Entry 2WL5 (X-ray diffraction, 1.80 A resolution); this record covers chains C and D of the 4 polymer chains in the assembly.

# Chain C (and D)
Molecule: Acetyl-CoA acetyltransferase
From: Zoogloea ramigera
Notes: EC 2.3.1.9; chain D of this document is another copy of the same molecule, construct and numbering; everything in this record applies to it too
Reference sequence: P07097 (THIL_ZOORA); the construct has insertions or renumbered stretches relative to UniProt, so the offset changes along the chain: 1-10 = UniProt 2-11; 12-392 = UniProt 12-392
Sequence (392 residues; each row starts with the number of its first residue):
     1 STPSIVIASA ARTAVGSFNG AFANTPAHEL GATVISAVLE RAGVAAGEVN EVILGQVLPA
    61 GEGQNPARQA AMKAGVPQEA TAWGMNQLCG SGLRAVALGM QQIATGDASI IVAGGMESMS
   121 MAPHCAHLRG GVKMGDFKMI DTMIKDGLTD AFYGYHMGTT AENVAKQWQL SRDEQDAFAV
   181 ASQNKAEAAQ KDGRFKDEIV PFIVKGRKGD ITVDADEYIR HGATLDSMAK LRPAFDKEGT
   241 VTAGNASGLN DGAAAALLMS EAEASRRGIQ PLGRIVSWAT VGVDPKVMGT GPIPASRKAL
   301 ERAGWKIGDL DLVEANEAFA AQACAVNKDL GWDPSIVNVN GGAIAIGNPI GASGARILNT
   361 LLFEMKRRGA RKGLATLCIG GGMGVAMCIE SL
Disordered / not traced: 1-3
Construct notes: engineered mutation N348 (His in P07097)
Ligand contacts:
  - D-mannose (DNO), molecule 1: M72, G75, V76, P77, Q78
  - D-mannose (DNO), molecule 2: M134, G135, D136
  - D-mannose (DNO), molecule 3: E301, R302, A303, G304
UniProt features mapped onto this chain:
  - active site: C89 (Acyl-thioester intermediate), C378 (Proton acceptor)

# Chain C / chain D interface
Residue-residue contacts (128):
  F18(C) with R129(D)
  N19(C) with R129(D)
  E51(C) with R94(D), salt bridge; T280(D)
  P59(C) with D146(D)
  A60(C) with A60(D), hydrophobic; D146(D)
  G61(C) with K145(D); D146(D), hydrogen bond (backbone-side chain)
  E62(C) with D146(D), hydrogen bond (backbone-side chain)
  G63(C) with K145(D); D146(D), hydrogen bond (backbone-side chain)
  Q64(C) with L88(D); K145(D), hydrogen bond (backbone-backbone); D146(D); G147(D), hydrogen bond (side chain-backbone); L148(D); T149(D); D150(D); M157(D); G381(D)
  N65(C) with N86(D)
  R68(C) with F152(D); G381(D), hydrogen bond (side chain-backbone); G382(D), hydrogen bond (side chain-backbone)
  Q69(C) with A151(D)
  M72(C) with F152(D), hydrophobic; P285(D), hydrophobic
  Q78(C) with G282(D); V283(D); D284(D), hydrogen bond (side chain-backbone); P285(D)
  E79(C) with V281(D); G282(D), hydrogen bond (backbone-backbone)
  A80(C) with G282(D)
  T81(C) with T280(D); V281(D); M383(D)
  A82(C) with M383(D), hydrogen bond (backbone-side chain)
  W83(C) with M85(D), hydrophobic; N86(D); R94(D)
  G84(C) with M85(D); N86(D), hydrogen bond (backbone-backbone)
  M85(C) with W83(D), hydrophobic; G84(D); M85(D), hydrophobic
  N86(C) with N65(D); W83(D); G84(D), hydrogen bond (backbone-backbone)
  Q87(C) with A82(D)
  L88(C) with Q64(D)
  R94(C) with E51(D), salt bridge; W83(D); Q102(D), hydrogen bond
  L98(C) with W83(D), hydrophobic
  Q101(C) with Q102(D), hydrogen bond; T105(D), hydrogen bond; D107(D), hydrogen bond
  Q102(C) with R94(D), hydrogen bond; Q101(D), hydrogen bond; W278(D)
  T105(C) with Q101(D), hydrogen bond; T105(D)
  D107(C) with Q101(D), hydrogen bond; W278(D), hydrogen bond; R302(D), hydrogen bond (backbone-side chain)
  M119(C) with R129(D), hydrogen bond (backbone-side chain)
  S120(C) with H127(D), hydrogen bond (backbone-side chain); R129(D), hydrogen bond (backbone-side chain)
  M121(C) with H127(D)
  A122(C) with H127(D); R129(D), hydrogen bond (backbone-side chain)
  P123(C) with C125(D), hydrophobic; A126(D); H127(D)
  H124(C) with C125(D); A126(D), hydrogen bond (backbone-backbone); R129(D)
  C125(C) with H124(D); C125(D), hydrophobic
  A126(C) with P123(D); H124(D), hydrogen bond (backbone-backbone)
  H127(C) with N24(D); S120(D), hydrogen bond (side chain-backbone); M121(D); P123(D)
  R129(C) with F18(D); N19(D); M119(D); S120(D), hydrogen bond (side chain-backbone); A122(D), hydrogen bond (side chain-backbone); D141(D), salt bridge; M143(D)
  M139(C) with M139(D), hydrophobic
  D141(C) with R129(D), salt bridge
  M143(C) with R129(D)
  K145(C) with G61(D); G63(D); Q64(D)
  D146(C) with A60(D); G61(D), hydrogen bond (side chain-backbone); E62(D); G63(D), hydrogen bond (side chain-backbone); Q64(D)
  G147(C) with Q64(D), hydrogen bond (backbone-side chain)
  L148(C) with Q64(D)
  T149(C) with Q64(D)
  D150(C) with Q64(D)
  A151(C) with Q69(D)
  F152(C) with R68(D); M72(D), hydrophobic
  M157(C) with Q64(D), hydrogen bond
  W278(C) with Q102(D); D107(D), hydrogen bond
  T280(C) with E51(D); T81(D)
  V281(C) with T81(D)
  G282(C) with Q78(D); E79(D), hydrogen bond (backbone-backbone)
  V283(C) with Q78(D), hydrogen bond (backbone-backbone)
  D284(C) with Q78(D)
  R302(C) with D107(D), hydrogen bond (side chain-backbone)
  G380(C) with Q64(D)
  G381(C) with Q64(D); R68(D)
  M383(C) with N65(D); A82(D)
Interface residues without a listed pair, chain C (68 interface residues in all): A23, N24, A104, L128, P285, G382
Interface residues without a listed pair, chain D (67 interface residues in all): P59, A80, Q87, L98, A104, L128, G380

# Summary
The interface between chain C and chain D involves 68 residues on one side and 67 on the other, with 39
hydrogen bonds and 4 salt bridges. Polar pairs include E51(C)-R94(D), R129(C)-D141(D) and G61(C)-D146(D).
Bound to chain C: 3 copies of D-mannose.
Both chains are Acetyl-CoA acetyltransferase (Zoogloea ramigera). Entry 2WL5 (Biosynthetic thiolase from Z.
ramigera. complex of the H348N mutant with coenzyme A) was determined by X-ray diffraction (same publication
as 2WKT, 2WKU, 2WKV, 2WL4 and 2WL6).
